Entry 4OJT (X-ray diffraction, 1.50 A resolution); this record covers chain A.

# Chain A
Molecule: MTA/SAH nucleosidase
Organism: Helicobacter pylori
Notes: EC 3.2.2.9
UniProtKB: Q9ZMY2 (MTNN_HELPJ); residue numbers follow UniProt; this construct covers 2-230
Amino-acid sequence (231 residues; row label = number of the first residue in the row; numbering starts at 0):
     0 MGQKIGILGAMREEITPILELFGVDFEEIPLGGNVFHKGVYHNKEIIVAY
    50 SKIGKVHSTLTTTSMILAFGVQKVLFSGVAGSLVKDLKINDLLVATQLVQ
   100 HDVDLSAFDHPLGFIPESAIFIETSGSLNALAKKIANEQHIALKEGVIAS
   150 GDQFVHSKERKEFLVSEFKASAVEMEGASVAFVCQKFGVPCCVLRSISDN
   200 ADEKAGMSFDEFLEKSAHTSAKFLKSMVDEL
Construct notes: expression tag (0-1)
Residues lining bound ligands:
  - S-ribosylhomocysteine (2WP): Ala-9, Met-10, Glu-13, Ile-52, Val-78, Leu-104, Phe-107, His-109, Pro-115, Phe-153, Glu-173, Met-174, Glu-175, Arg-194, Phe-208, Asp-209
  - adenine (ADE): Val-78, Ala-79, Gly-80, Gln-152, Phe-153, Val-154, Val-172, Glu-173, Met-174, Ser-197, Asp-198, Ala-200, Ala-204, Phe-208
UniProt features mapped onto this chain:
  - active site: Glu-13 (Proton acceptor), Asp-198 (Proton donor)
  - binding site (substrate): Gly-80, Val-154, Met-174, Glu-175
What the authors report for this chain:
  - binding site for S-ribosylhomocysteine: Glu-13, His-109, Glu-175, Arg-194
  - catalytic residues: Asp-198 (citing earlier work)
  - binding site for adenine: Asp-198 (citing earlier work)
  - specificity-determining residues: Phe-107, His-109

# Summary
Bound to chain A: S-ribosylhomocysteine and adenine. UniProt lists active-site residues Glu-13 and Asp-198 and
4 substrate-binding residues. From the paper: the catalytic residue Asp-198; a binding site for
S-ribosylhomocysteine at Glu-13, His-109 and Glu-175 among others.
Chain A is MTA/SAH nucleosidase (Helicobacter pylori); the structure, Helicobacter pylori MTAN complexed with
S-ribosylhomocysteine and adenine, was determined by X-ray diffraction (same publication as 4OY3 and 4P54).
